PDB entry 2XTT | X-ray diffraction, 0.93 A resolution | chains A and B

# Chain A
Name: Protease inhibitor sgpi-1
UniProt: O46162 (SGP1_SCHGR); residues 1-35 here correspond to UniProt positions 20-54 (UniProt number = residue number + 19)
Chain sequence (36 residues; numbered 1 to 36; the number before each row is that of its first residue):
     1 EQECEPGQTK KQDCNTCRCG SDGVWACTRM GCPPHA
Disordered / not traced: 1
Sequence notes: expression tag (36)
Disulfide bonds: Cys4-Cys19, Cys14-Cys32, Cys17-Cys27
From the paper describing this entry:
  - conformationally variable residues (loop rearrangement): Trp25 to Cys27

# Chain B
Name: Cationic trypsin
Source organism: Bos taurus
Notes: EC 3.4.21.4
UniProt: P00760 (TRY1_BOVIN); the construct lacks a stretch of the UniProt sequence and is renumbered around it, so the offset changes along the chain: 16-34 = UniProt 24-42; 37-67 = UniProt 43-73; 69-125 = UniProt 74-130; 127-130 = UniProt 131-134; 5 more segments
Chain sequence (223 residues; numbered 16 to 245 plus 3 insertion-coded residues; 10 numbers in that range are skipped by the numbering (no residue carries them; nothing is unmodelled there); the number before each row is that of its first residue):
    16 IVGGYTCGAN TVPYQVSLN
    37 SGYHFCGGSL INSQWVVSAA HCYKSGIQVR L
    69 GEDNINVVEG NEQFISASKS IVHPSYNSNT LNNDIMLIKL KSAASLNSRV ASISLPT
   127 SCAS
   132 AGTQCLISGW GNTKSSGTSY PDVLKCLKAP ILSDSSCKSA YPGQITSNMF CA
  184A G
   184 YLEG
  188A G
   188 KDSCQGDSGG PVVCSGK
   209 LQGIVSWGS
   219 GC
  221A A
   221 QKNKPGVYTK VCNYVSWIKQ TIASN
Curated features (UniProtKB/Swiss-Prot):
  - active site (Charge relay system): His57, Asp102, Ser195
  - binding site (Ca(2+)): Glu70, Asn72, Val75, Glu80
  - binding site (substrate): Asp189, Ser190, Gln192, Gly193, Ser195
Disulfide bonds: Cys22-Cys157, Cys42-Cys58, Cys128-Cys232, Cys136-Cys201, Cys168-Cys182, Cys191-Cys220
Bound ions: Ca2+: Glu70, Asn72, Val75, Glu80
From the paper describing this entry:
  - catalytic residues: His57, Asp102
  - catalytic residues: Ser195, Ser214 (proposed by the authors, not directly observed)
  - contacts within the chain: His57-Asp102 (hydrogen bond), His57-Ser214, Asp102-Ser214 (hydrogen bond)

# Chain A / chain B interface
Contacting residue pairs (42; chain A residue first):
  Gln12(A) - Gln192(B)
  Asn15(A) - Gln192(B)
  Ser21(A) - Pro173(B)
  Asp22(A) - Ala171(B)
  Asp22(A) - Lys224(B)  salt bridge
  Val24(A) - Ser217(B)
  Val24(A) - Lys224(B)
  Trp25(A) - Ser217(B)  hydrogen bond (backbone-side chain)
  Ala26(A) - Trp215(B)  hydrophobic
  Ala26(A) - Gly216(B)
  Ala26(A) - Ser217(B)
  Cys27(A) - Trp215(B)
  Cys27(A) - Gly216(B)  hydrogen bond (backbone-backbone)
  Thr28(A) - His57(B)
  Thr28(A) - Leu99(B)
  Thr28(A) - Gln192(B)  hydrogen bond (backbone-side chain)
  Thr28(A) - Ser214(B)
  Arg29(A) - His57(B)
  Arg29(A) - Asp189(B)  salt bridge
  Arg29(A) - Ser190(B)  hydrogen bond
  Arg29(A) - Cys191(B)
  Arg29(A) - Gln192(B)
  Arg29(A) - Gly193(B)  hydrogen bond (backbone-backbone)
  Arg29(A) - Asp194(B)  hydrogen bond (backbone-backbone)
  Arg29(A) - Ser195(B)  hydrogen bond (backbone-side chain)
  Arg29(A) - Ser214(B)  hydrogen bond (backbone-backbone)
  Arg29(A) - Trp215(B)
  Arg29(A) - Gly216(B)
  Arg29(A) - Gly219(B)  hydrogen bond (side chain-backbone)
  Arg29(A) - Cys220(B)
  Arg29(A) - Gly226(B)
  Met30(A) - Phe41(B)
  Met30(A) - Cys42(B)  hydrophobic
  Met30(A) - His57(B)
  Met30(A) - Lys60(B)
  Met30(A) - Gln192(B)
  Met30(A) - Gly193(B)
  Met30(A) - Ser195(B)  hydrogen bond (backbone-side chain)
  Gly31(A) - Phe41(B)  hydrogen bond (backbone-backbone)
  Gly31(A) - Gly193(B)
  Cys32(A) - Tyr39(B)
  Pro33(A) - Tyr39(B)
Also at the interface, not in a pair above, chain A (16 interface residues in all): Gly20, Pro34
Also at the interface, not in a pair above, chain B (27 interface residues in all): Cys58, Gln175, Val213, Tyr228
Interface features reported in the paper:
  - specific contacts: Ser217(B)-Trp25(A) (hydrogen bond), Lys224(B)-Asp22(A) (salt bridge)
  - interface residues, chain B: Asp189(B)

# Summary
The interface between chain A and chain B involves 16 residues on one side and 27 on the other; the contacts
include 11 hydrogen bonds and 2 salt bridges. Polar pairs include Asp22(A)-Lys224(B), Arg29(A)-Asp189(B) and
Trp25(A)-Ser217(B). The paper describes a hydrogen bond between Ser217(B) and Trp25(A); a salt bridge between
Lys224(B) and Asp22(A). The paper reports catalytic residues His57(B), Asp102(B) and Ser195(B) among others;
the interface residue Asp189(B).
Chain A is Protease inhibitor sgpi-1 and chain B is Cationic trypsin (Bos taurus); the structure, Bovine
trypsin in complex with evolutionary enhanced Schistocerca gregaria protease inhibitor 1 (SGPI-1-P02), was
determined by X-ray diffraction.
